Entry 1T9I (X-ray diffraction, 1.60 A resolution); this record covers chains D and B of the 4 polymer chains in the assembly.

Chain D:
Molecule: 24-nt DNA strand
Sequence (24 nucleotides; each row starts with the number of its first residue):
   551 CGAAACTGTC TCACGACGTT TTGC
Bound ions: Ca2+ site 1: DC564 (shared with 1 residue of chain A; Asn320(B) of chain B; 1 residue of chain C); Ca2+ site 2: DG565 (shared with 1 residue of chain A; Gly319(B) of chain B; 1 residue of chain C)

Chain B:
Name: DNA endonuclease I-CreI
Source organism: Chlamydomonas reinhardtii
Notes: EC 3.1.-.-
UniProt: P05725 (DNE1_CHLRE); residues 301-463 here correspond to UniProt positions 1-163 (UniProt number = residue number - 300)
Chain sequence (163 residues; each row starts with the number of its first residue):
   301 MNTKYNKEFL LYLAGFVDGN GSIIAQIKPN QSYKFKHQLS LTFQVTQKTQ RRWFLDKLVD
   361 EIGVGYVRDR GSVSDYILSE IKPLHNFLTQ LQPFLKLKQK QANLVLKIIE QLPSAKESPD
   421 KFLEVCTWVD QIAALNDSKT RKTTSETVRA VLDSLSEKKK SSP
Unresolved in the structure: 301, 457-463
Construct notes: engineered mutation Asn320 (Asp20 in P05725)
Swiss-Prot annotation at these positions:
  - region (Interaction with DNA): Gln326 to Gln338, Gln344 to Gln347, Arg368 to Arg370, Ser438 to Thr443
  - binding site (Mg(2+)): Gly319
Bound ions: Ca2+ site 1: Gly319 (shared with 1 residue of chain A; 1 residue of chain C; DG565(D) of chain D); Ca2+ site 2: Asn320 (shared with 1 residue of chain A; 1 residue of chain C; DC564(D) of chain D); Na+: Ala434, Asn436

Interface between chain D and chain B:
Residue-residue contacts - 39 pairs, chain D then chain B:
  DA563(D) with Lys348(B), salt bridge to the phosphate; Val373(B), base contact
  DC564(D) with Asn320(B), phosphate contact; Thr346(B), sugar contact; Gln347(B), hydrogen bond to the phosphate; Lys348(B), hydrogen bond to the phosphate; Arg351(B), salt bridge to the phosphate; Arg370(B), base contact; Val373(B), base contact
  DG565(D) with Gly319(B), phosphate contact; Asn320(B), hydrogen bond to the phosphate; Gly321(B), phosphate contact; Ser322(B), sugar contact; Arg370(B), hydrogen bond to the base
  DA566(D) with Gly321(B), phosphate contact; Ser322(B), hydrogen bond to the phosphate; Ile324(B), base contact; Gln344(B), hydrogen bond to the base; Arg370(B), base contact; Asn436(B), phosphate contact; Asp437(B), hydrogen bond to the phosphate; Ser438(B), phosphate contact
  DC567(D) with Ile324(B), phosphate contact; Gln326(B), base contact; Ala433(B), phosphate contact; Asn436(B), hydrogen bond to the phosphate; Ser438(B), hydrogen bond to the phosphate; Thr440(B), sugar contact; Arg441(B), phosphate contact; Lys442(B), phosphate contact
  DG568(D) with Gln326(B), phosphate contact; Thr440(B), sugar contact; Arg441(B), phosphate contact; Lys442(B), hydrogen bond to the phosphate; Thr443(B), hydrogen bond to the phosphate
  DT569(D) with Lys328(B), hydrogen bond to the base; Pro329(B), phosphate contact
  DT570(D) with Pro329(B), base contact
  DT571(D) with Asn330(B), hydrogen bond to the base
Other interface residues (no listed pair), chain B (30 interface residues in all): Ile323, Ala325, Arg368, Ser372, Lys398, Lys439

Overview:
Chain D and chain B form an interface of 9 and 30 residues respectively, with 13 hydrogen bonds and 2 salt
bridges. Among the polar pairs are DG565(D)-Arg370(B), DA566(D)-Gln344(B) and DT569(D)-Lys328(B). From
UniProt: Mg2+-binding residue Gly319(B) on chain B.
Here chain D is a 24-nt DNA strand and chain B is DNA endonuclease I-CreI (Chlamydomonas reinhardtii). Entry
1T9I (I-CreI(D20N)/DNA complex) was determined by X-ray diffraction.
